Entry 6W8H (X-ray diffraction, 1.97 A resolution); this record covers chains A and C.

Chain A (and C):
Name: Hematopoietic prostaglandin D synthase
From: Homo sapiens
Notes: EC 5.3.99.2, 2.5.1.18; chain C of this document is another copy of the same molecule, construct and numbering; everything in this record applies to it too
UniProt: O60760 (HPGDS_HUMAN); residues 1-199 here = UniProt positions 1-199
Amino-acid sequence (213 residues; numbered -13 to 199; the number before each row is that of its first residue; numbers below 1 keep their minus sign (Met-13 is residue -13)):
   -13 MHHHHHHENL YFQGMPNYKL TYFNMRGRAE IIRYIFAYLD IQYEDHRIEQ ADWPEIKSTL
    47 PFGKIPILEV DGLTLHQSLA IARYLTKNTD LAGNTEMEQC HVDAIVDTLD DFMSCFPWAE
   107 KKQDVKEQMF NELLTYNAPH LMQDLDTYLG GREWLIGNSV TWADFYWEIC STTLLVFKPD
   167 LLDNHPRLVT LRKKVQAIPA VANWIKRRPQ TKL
Disordered / not traced: -13 to 1 (chain C: -13 to 0)
Construct notes: initiating methionine (-13); expression tag (-12 to 0)
Small-molecule neighbours:
  - glutathione (GSH): Tyr8, Phe9, Arg14, Trp39, Lys43, Gly49, Lys50, Ile51, Pro52, Gln63, Ser64
  - TJG (7-cyclopropyl-N-[trans-4-(2-hydroxypropan-2-yl)cyclohexyl]-1,8-naphthyridine-3-carboxamide): Phe9, Met11, Gly13, Arg14, Gln36, Trp39, Asp96, Met99, Trp104, Ala105, Tyr152, Ile155, Cys156, Leu199
Swiss-Prot annotation at these positions:
  - binding site (glutathione): Tyr8, Arg14, Trp39, Gly49 to Ile51, Gln63, Ser64

How chain A and chain C interact:
Residue-residue contacts - 55 pairs, chain A then chain C:
  Pro47(A) - Asp130(C)
  Phe48(A) - Ile91(C)  hydrophobic
  Phe48(A) - Thr94(C)
  Phe48(A) - Asp130(C)
  Phe48(A) - Tyr134(C)  hydrophobic
  Leu59(A) - Met83(C)  hydrophobic
  Thr60(A) - His87(C)
  Leu61(A) - Met83(C)  hydrophobic
  Leu61(A) - Cys86(C)  hydrophobic
  Leu61(A) - His87(C)
  His62(A) - Ala90(C)
  His62(A) - Thr94(C)
  Gln63(A) - Ala90(C)
  Gln63(A) - Asp93(C)
  Gln63(A) - Thr94(C)  hydrogen bond
  Gln63(A) - Asp97(C)  hydrogen bond
  Ala66(A) - Cys86(C)
  Ala66(A) - Asp89(C)
  Ala66(A) - Ala90(C)
  Ala66(A) - Asp93(C)
  Arg69(A) - Arg69(C)
  Arg69(A) - Asp89(C)  salt bridge
  Arg69(A) - Asp93(C)  salt bridge
  Tyr70(A) - Glu82(C)
  Tyr70(A) - Met83(C)
  Tyr70(A) - Cys86(C)  hydrophobic
  Lys73(A) - Gln85(C)
  Asn74(A) - Glu82(C)  hydrogen bond
  Glu82(A) - Tyr70(C)
  Glu82(A) - Lys73(C)
  Glu82(A) - Asn74(C)  hydrogen bond
  Met83(A) - Leu59(C)  hydrophobic
  Met83(A) - Leu61(C)  hydrophobic
  Met83(A) - Tyr70(C)
  Gln85(A) - Lys73(C)  hydrogen bond
  Cys86(A) - Leu61(C)  hydrophobic
  Cys86(A) - Ala66(C)
  Cys86(A) - Tyr70(C)  hydrophobic
  His87(A) - Thr60(C)
  His87(A) - Leu61(C)
  Asp89(A) - Ala66(C)
  Asp89(A) - Arg69(C)  salt bridge
  Ala90(A) - His62(C)
  Ala90(A) - Gln63(C)
  Ala90(A) - Ala66(C)
  Ile91(A) - Phe48(C)  hydrophobic
  Asp93(A) - Gln63(C)
  Asp93(A) - Ala66(C)
  Thr94(A) - Phe48(C)
  Thr94(A) - His62(C)
  Thr94(A) - Gln63(C)  hydrogen bond
  Asp97(A) - Gln63(C)  hydrogen bond
  Asp130(A) - Pro47(C)
  Asp130(A) - Phe48(C)
  Tyr134(A) - Phe48(C)  hydrophobic
Interface residues without a listed pair, chain A (30 interface residues in all): Val56, Leu65, Ile67, Leu127, Leu131
Interface residues without a listed pair, chain C (29 interface residues in all): Leu65, Ile67, Leu127, Leu131

Summary:
30 residues of chain A face 29 of chain C across their interface, with 7 hydrogen bonds and 3 salt bridges.
Polar pairs include Arg69(A)-Asp89(C), Arg69(A)-Asp93(C) and Gln63(A)-Thr94(C). Ligands of chain A:
glutathione and compound TJG. From UniProt: 8 glutathione-binding residues on chain A.
Both chains are Hematopoietic prostaglandin D synthase (Homo sapiens). Entry 6W8H (H-PGDS complexed with
inhibitor 1Y) was determined by X-ray diffraction together with 6W58 from the same study.
